Entry 1JWK (X-ray diffraction, 2.30 A resolution); this record covers chain A.

# Chain A
Molecule: Nitric Oxide Synthase, Inducible
Organism: Mus musculus
Notes: EC 1.14.13.39; fragment: Oxygenase domain 66-498
Reference sequence: P29477 (NOS2_MOUSE); numbering as in UniProt; present here: 66-99, 108-498
Amino-acid sequence (434 residues; each row starts with the number of its first residue; note: 8 numbers in that range are skipped by the numbering (no residue carries them; nothing is unmodelled there); a row labelled like 99A-99I holds insertion residues (99A, then the next letters in order)):
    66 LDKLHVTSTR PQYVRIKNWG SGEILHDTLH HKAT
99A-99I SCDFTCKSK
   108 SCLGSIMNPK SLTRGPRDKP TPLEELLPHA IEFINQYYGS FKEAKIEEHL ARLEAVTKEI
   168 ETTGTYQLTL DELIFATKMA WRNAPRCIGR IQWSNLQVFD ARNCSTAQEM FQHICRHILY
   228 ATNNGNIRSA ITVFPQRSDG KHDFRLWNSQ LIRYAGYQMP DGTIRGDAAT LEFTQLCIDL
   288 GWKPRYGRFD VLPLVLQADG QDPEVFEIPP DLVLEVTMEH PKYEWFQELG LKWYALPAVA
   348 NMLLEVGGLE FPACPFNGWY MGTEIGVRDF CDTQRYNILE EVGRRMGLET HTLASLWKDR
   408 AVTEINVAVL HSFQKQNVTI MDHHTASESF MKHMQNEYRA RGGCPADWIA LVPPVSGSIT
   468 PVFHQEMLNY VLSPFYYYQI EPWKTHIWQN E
Unresolved in the structure: 66-76, 99A-99I, 498
Sequence notes: engineered mutation Ala457 (Trp in P29477)
Ion coordination: heme Fe near Cys194 (its only coordinating residue here)
Residues lining bound ligands:
  - 7,8-dihydrobiopterin (HBI): Trp84, Ser112, Met114, Arg193, Arg375, Trp455, Ile456, Ala457, Phe470, His471, Gln472, Glu473
  - heme (HEM): Trp188, Ala191, Arg193, Cys194, Ile195, Gly196, Gln199, Leu203, Ser236, Met349, Phe363, Asn364, Gly365, Trp366, Met368, Glu371, Tyr483, Tyr485
Swiss-Prot annotation at these positions:
  - binding site (Zn(2+)): Cys109
  - binding site ((6R)-L-erythro-5,6,7,8-tetrahydrobiopterin): Ser112, Arg375, Ile456, Phe470
  - binding site (heme b): Cys194, Tyr485
  - binding site (L-arginine): Gln257, Trp366, Tyr367, Glu371
  - natural variant: Cys211 (C211R: In strain: NOD/LtJ)

# In short
Chain A binds heme and 7,8-dihydrobiopterin. UniProt lists Zn2+-binding residue Cys109, 4
(6R)-L-erythro-5,6,7,8-tetrahydrobiopterin-binding residues, heme b-binding residues Cys194 and Tyr485 and 4
L-arginine-binding residues.
Chain A is Nitric Oxide Synthase, Inducible (Mus musculus); the structure, Murine Inducible Nitric Oxide
Synthase Oxygenase Dimer (Delta 65) with W457A Mutation at Tetrahydrobiopterin Binding Site, was determined by
X-ray diffraction, deposited together with 1JWJ.
